6LOL - chain A; structure by X-ray diffraction, 2.75 A resolution.

== Chain A ==
Protein: E3 ubiquitin-protein ligase ipaH9.8
Organism: Shigella flexneri 2002017
Notes: EC 2.3.2.27
UniProtKB: D2AJU0 (IPA9_SHIF2); numbering as in UniProt (aligned over 22-545)
Chain sequence (526 residues; row label = number of the first residue in the row; note: 21 numbers in that range are skipped by the numbering (no residue carries them; nothing is unmodelled there); numbers below 1 keep their minus sign (Asp-1 is residue -1)):
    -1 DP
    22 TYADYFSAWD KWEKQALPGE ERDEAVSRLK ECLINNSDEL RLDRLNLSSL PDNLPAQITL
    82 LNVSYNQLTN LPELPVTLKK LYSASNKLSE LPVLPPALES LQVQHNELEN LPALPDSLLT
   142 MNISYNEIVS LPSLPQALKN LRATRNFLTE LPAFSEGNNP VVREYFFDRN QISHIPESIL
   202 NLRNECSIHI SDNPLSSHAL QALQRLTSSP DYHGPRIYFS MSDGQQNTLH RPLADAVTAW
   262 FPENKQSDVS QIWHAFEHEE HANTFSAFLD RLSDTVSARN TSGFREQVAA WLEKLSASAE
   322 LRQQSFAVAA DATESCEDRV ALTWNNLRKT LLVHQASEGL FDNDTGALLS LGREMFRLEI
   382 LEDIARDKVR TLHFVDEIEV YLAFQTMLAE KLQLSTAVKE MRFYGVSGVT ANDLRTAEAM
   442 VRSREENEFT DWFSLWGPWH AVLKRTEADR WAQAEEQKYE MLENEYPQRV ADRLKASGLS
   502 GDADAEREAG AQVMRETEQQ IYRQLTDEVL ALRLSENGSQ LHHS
Unresolved in the structure: 245-254, 264-269, 294-303, 335-339, 422-427, 498-511, 537-545
Sequence notes: expression tag (-1 to 0)
Curated features (UniProtKB/Swiss-Prot):
  - region: Ser243 to Leu250 (Linker)
  - active site: Cys337 (Glycyl thioester intermediate)
What the authors report for this chain:
  - contacts within the chain: Tyr146-Thr165 (backbone contact), Phe187-His210 (pi stacking), Arg166-Asp189 (backbone contact), Asn167-Arg190 (backbone contact), Ile196-Phe395 (hydrophobic contact), Glu198-His394 (hydrogen bond), His210-Tyr239 (pi stacking), His219-Asp397
  - mutagenesis - I196D, I211D, L216D, F395R: increased catalytic activity
  - mutagenesis - I196A, E198A, H219A, F395A: unchanged catalytic activity
  - mutagenesis - R166A: decreased catalytic activity on hGBP1
  - mutagenesis - R166A: unchanged binding to hGBP1

== Summary ==
UniProt lists active-site residue Cys337. The paper reports that I196D, I211D and L216D, among others,
increase catalytic activity; contacts within the chain involving Thr165, Tyr146 and Phe187 among others; 9
substitutions were tested in all.
Chain A is E3 ubiquitin-protein ligase ipaH9.8 (Shigella flexneri 2002017); the structure, The crystal
structure of full length IpaH9.8, was determined by X-ray diffraction together with 6LOJ from the same study.
